Entry 8FS8 (electron microscopy, 3.04 A resolution); this record covers chains A and I of the 11 polymer chains in the assembly.

[Chain A]
Protein: Checkpoint protein RAD24
From: Saccharomyces cerevisiae
Reference sequence: P32641 (RAD24_YEAST); residues 1-499 here = UniProt positions 1-499
Sequence (499 residues; row label = number of the first residue in the row):
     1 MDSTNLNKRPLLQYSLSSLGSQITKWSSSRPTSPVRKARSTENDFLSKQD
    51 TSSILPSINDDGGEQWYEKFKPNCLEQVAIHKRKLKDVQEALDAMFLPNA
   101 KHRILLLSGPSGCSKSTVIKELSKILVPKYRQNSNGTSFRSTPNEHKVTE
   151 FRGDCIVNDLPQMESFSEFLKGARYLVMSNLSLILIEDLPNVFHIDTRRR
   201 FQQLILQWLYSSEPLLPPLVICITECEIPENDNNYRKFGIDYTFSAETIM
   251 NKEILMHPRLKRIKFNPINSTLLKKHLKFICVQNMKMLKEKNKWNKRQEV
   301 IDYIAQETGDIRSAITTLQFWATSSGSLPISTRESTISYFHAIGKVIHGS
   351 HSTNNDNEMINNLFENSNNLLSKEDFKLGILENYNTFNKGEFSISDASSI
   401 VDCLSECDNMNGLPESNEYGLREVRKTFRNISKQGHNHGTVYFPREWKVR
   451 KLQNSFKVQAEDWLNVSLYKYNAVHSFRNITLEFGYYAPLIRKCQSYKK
Disordered / not traced: 1-62, 135-145
Swiss-Prot annotation at these positions:
  - binding site (ATP): Gly109 to Ser116
  - mutagenesis: Lys115 (K115E: Reduces NTP-binding and hydrolysis. Shows DNA damage sensitivity; K115R: No effect on NTP-binding and hydrolysis. Resistant to DNA damage)
Bound ions: Mg2+: Ser116, Glu187 (together with ATP-gamma-S)
Ligand contacts: ATP-gamma-S (AGS; phosphothiophosphoric acid-adenylate ester): Tyr67, Glu68, Phe70, Lys71, Pro72, Gln77, Val78, Ala79, Ser111, Gly112, Cys113, Ser114, Lys115, Ser116, Thr117, Glu187, Thr224, His276, Ile311, Arg312, Ile315

[Chain I]
Molecule: Template strand
Sequence (50 nucleotides; each row starts with the number of its first residue; a row labelled like 20A-20E holds insertion residues (20A, then the next letters in order)):
     1 CGGTATAGGCGATACGAATC
20A-20E TTTTT
    21 TTTTTCCGTATAGCCGTAGCGAGCC
Disordered / not traced: 1-10, 20A-20E, 41-45

[Interface between chain A and chain I]
Residue-residue contacts (33):
  His81(A) with DA17(I), sugar contact
  Arg83(A) with DA17(I), hydrogen bond to the phosphate; DA18(I), sugar contact
  Lys84(A) with DA18(I), salt bridge to the phosphate
  Ile195(A) with DT25(I), phosphate contact
  Arg199(A) with DT25(I), hydrogen bond to the phosphate
  Tyr235(A) with DT25(I), base contact
  Arg236(A) with DT25(I), base contact
  Lys237(A) with DT24(I), sugar contact; DT25(I), salt bridge to the phosphate
  Phe238(A) with DT24(I), base contact
  Glu247(A) with DT22(I), base contact; DT23(I), base contact
  Lys252(A) with DT23(I), sugar contact; DT24(I), salt bridge to the phosphate
  Asn266(A) with DA17(I), hydrogen bond to the phosphate
  Asn269(A) with DG16(I), phosphate contact
  Ser270(A) with DG16(I), hydrogen bond to the phosphate
  Thr271(A) with DG16(I), phosphate contact
  Tyr339(A) with DT21(I), base contact
  Phe340(A) with DC20(I), stacking on the base; DT21(I), sugar contact
  Asp375(A) with DT22(I), base contact
  Val441(A) with DC20(I), sugar contact
  Tyr442(A) with DC20(I), phosphate contact; DT21(I), phosphate contact
  Phe443(A) with DC20(I), phosphate contact; DT21(I), hydrogen bond to the phosphate; DT22(I), base contact
  Trp447(A) with DT21(I), phosphate contact; DT22(I), phosphate contact
  Arg450(A) with DT22(I), hydrogen bond to the phosphate; DT23(I), salt bridge to the phosphate
Other interface residues (no listed pair), chain A (29 interface residues in all): Asp87, Met250, Asn251, Leu255, Pro267, Thr440
Other interface residues (no listed pair), chain I (10 interface residues in all): DC15

[In short]
29 residues of chain A and 10 residues of chain I are in contact; the contacts include 6 hydrogen bonds, 4
salt bridges and 1 aromatic stacking contact. Among the polar pairs are Arg83(A)-DA17(I), Arg199(A)-DT25(I)
and Asn266(A)-DA17(I). Chain A binds ATP-gamma-S.
Chain A is Checkpoint protein RAD24 (Saccharomyces cerevisiae) and chain I is Template strand; the structure,
Structure of S. cerevisiae Rad24-RFC loading the 9-1-1 clamp onto a 5-nt gapped DNA (9-1-1 encircling ..., was
determined by electron microscopy together with 8FS3, 8FS4, 8FS5, 8FS6 and 8FS7 from the same study.
